Entry 3WAZ (X-ray diffraction, 3.00 A resolution); this record covers chains A and D of the 4 polymer chains in the assembly.

# Chain A
Name: Putative uncharacterized protein
Source organism: Pyrococcus abyssi
Reference sequence: Q9V2B6 (Q9V2B6_PYRAB); residue numbers follow UniProt; this construct covers 8-226
Chain sequence (220 residues; each row starts with the number of its first residue):
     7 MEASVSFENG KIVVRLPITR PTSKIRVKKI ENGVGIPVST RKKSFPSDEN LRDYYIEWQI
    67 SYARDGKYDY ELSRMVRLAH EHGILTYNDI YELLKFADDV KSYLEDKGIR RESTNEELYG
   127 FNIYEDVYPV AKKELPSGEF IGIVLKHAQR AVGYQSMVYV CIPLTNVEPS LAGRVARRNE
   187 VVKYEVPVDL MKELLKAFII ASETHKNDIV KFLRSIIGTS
Unresolved in the structure: 7, 224-226
Sequence notes: expression tag (7); engineered mutation Ala154 (Lys in Q9V2B6)
Ligand contacts: adenine (ADE): Gln65, Ile66, Ser67, Tyr68, Ser162, Met163, Val164, Phe204, His211
From the paper describing this entry:
  - mutagenesis - K154A: decreased catalytic activity (DNA-cleavage activity)
  - binding site for the 20-nt DNA strand (chain D): Ser29, Lys30, Arg32, Glu63, Gln65, Lys152, Gln155, Arg156, Ala157, Gln161, Met163, Tyr165
  - binding site for adenine: Ile66, Tyr68, Met163, Val164, Phe204, His211
  - catalytic residues: Tyr68, Asp214
  - catalytic residues: His211 (proposed by the authors, not directly observed)
  - mutagenesis - Y68F (100 fold), D214A (100 fold), D214N (100 fold): decreased catalytic activity on adenine release rates
  - mutagenesis - H211A (10 fold): decreased catalytic activity
  - contacts within the chain: Tyr68-His211 (hydrogen bond)
  - mutagenesis - Y68F: unchanged binding to the 20-nt DNA strand (chain D)
  - mutagenesis - H211A, D214A, D214N: decreased binding to the 20-nt DNA strand (chain D)

# Chain D
Molecule: 20-nt DNA strand
Sequence (20 nucleotides; numbered 1 to 20; the number before each row is that of its first residue):
     1 GCATAGCTGT XCAGCTATGC
Modified / non-standard residues: ORP (2-deoxy-5-phosphono-ribose) at position 11

# Interface between chain A and chain D
Pairs across the interface - 33 pairs, chain A then chain D:
  Thr28(A) with DT8(D), hydrogen bond to the base; DG9(D), sugar contact
  Ser29(A) with DG9(D), sugar contact
  Lys30(A) with DG9(D), hydrogen bond to the base; DT10(D), phosphate contact
  Arg32(A) with DG9(D), hydrogen bond to the base
  Glu63(A) with DG9(D), hydrogen bond to the base
  Gln65(A) with DG9(D), base contact; DT10(D), hydrogen bond to the sugar
  Ser67(A) with DT10(D), phosphate contact; ORP_11(D), base contact
  Tyr68(A) with ORP_11(D), base contact
  Ala69(A) with ORP_11(D), base contact
  Lys152(A) with DG9(D), base contact
  Ala154(A) with DT10(D), base contact; DC12(D), base contact
  Gln155(A) with DG9(D), hydrogen bond to the phosphate; DT10(D), hydrogen bond to the base; DC12(D), hydrogen bond to the base
  Arg156(A) with DG9(D), salt bridge to the phosphate; DT10(D), salt bridge to the phosphate; DC12(D), hydrogen bond to the base; DA13(D), base contact
  Ala157(A) with DC12(D), hydrogen bond to the base; DA13(D), sugar contact
  Val158(A) with DA13(D), hydrogen bond to the sugar; DG14(D), sugar contact
  Gln161(A) with DT10(D), hydrogen bond to the base; DC12(D), hydrogen bond to the sugar; DA13(D), phosphate contact
  Met163(A) with DT10(D), base contact
  Tyr165(A) with DG9(D), base contact
  Asp214(A) with ORP_11(D), base contact
Interface residues without a listed pair, chain A (23 interface residues in all): Lys34, Trp64, Ile66, Tyr76

# Summary
23 residues of chain A and 7 residues of chain D are in contact, with 13 hydrogen bonds and 2 salt bridges.
Polar pairs include Thr28(A)-DT8(D), Lys30(A)-DG9(D) and Arg32(A)-DG9(D). The paper reports catalytic residues
Tyr68(A), Asp214(A) and His211(A); Y68F, D214A and D214N of chain A reduce catalytic activity on adenine
release rates; 5 substitutions were tested in all.
Here chain A is Putative uncharacterized protein (Pyrococcus abyssi) and chain D is a 20-nt DNA strand. Entry
3WAZ (Crystal structure of a restriction enzyme PabI in complex with DNA) was determined by X-ray diffraction.
